Entry 8QKU (electron microscopy, 3.80 A resolution); this record covers chains I and Z of the 20 polymer chains in the assembly.

Chain I:
Molecule: 177-nt DNA strand
Sequence (177 nucleotides; numbered -96 to 80; the number before each row is that of its first residue; numbers below 1 keep their minus sign (DG-96 is residue -96)):
   -96 GCATTAATGC ATCCGCGGCC GCCCTGGAGA ATCCCGGTGC CGAGGCCGCT CAATTGGTCG
   -36 TAGACAGCTC TAGCACCGCT TAAACGCACG TACGCGCTGT CCCCCGCGTT TTAACCGCCA
    24 AGGGGATTAC TCCCTAGTCT CCAGGCACGT GTCAGATATA TACATCCTGT GCATGTA

Chain Z:
Protein: Vacuolar protein sorting-associated protein 72
Source organism: Saccharomyces cerevisiae S288C
UniProt: Q03388 (VPS72_YEAST); the construct has insertions or renumbered stretches relative to UniProt, so the offset changes along the chain: 195-329 = UniProt 195-329; 581-625 = UniProt 579-623
Amino-acid sequence (180 residues; each row starts with the number of its first residue; note: 251 numbers in that range are skipped by the numbering (no residue carries them; nothing is unmodelled there)):
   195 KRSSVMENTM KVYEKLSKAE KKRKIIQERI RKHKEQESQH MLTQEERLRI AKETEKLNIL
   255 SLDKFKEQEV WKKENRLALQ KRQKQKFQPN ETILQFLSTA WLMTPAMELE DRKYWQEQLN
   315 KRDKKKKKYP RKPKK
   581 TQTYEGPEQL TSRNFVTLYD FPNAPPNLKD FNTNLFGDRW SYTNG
What the authors report for this chain:
  - binding site for the 177-nt DNA strand (chain I): Arg325, Lys326, Lys328, Lys329

Chain I / chain Z interface:
Residue-residue contacts (10; chain I residue first):
  DG-96(I) with Lys326(Z), sugar contact; Lys328(Z), phosphate contact; Lys329(Z), hydrogen bond to the base
  DC-95(I) with Lys326(Z), salt bridge to the phosphate
  DC-63(I) with Arg217(Z), hydrogen bond to the phosphate
  DC-62(I) with Arg217(Z), hydrogen bond to the sugar; Gln221(Z), hydrogen bond to the base
  DG-61(I) with Gln221(Z), phosphate contact; Arg225(Z), salt bridge to the phosphate
  DT13(I) with Arg276(Z), salt bridge to the phosphate
Also at the interface, not in a pair above, chain I (7 interface residues in all): DT12
Also at the interface, not in a pair above, chain Z (9 interface residues in all): Lys218, Arg325

Overview:
7 residues of chain I and 9 residues of chain Z are in contact, with 4 hydrogen bonds and 3 salt bridges.
Polar contacts include DG-96(I)-Lys329(Z), DC-62(I)-Gln221(Z) and DC-62(I)-Arg217(Z). From the paper: a
binding site for the 177-nt DNA strand (chain I) at Arg325(Z), Lys326(Z) and Lys328(Z) among others.
Chain I is a 177-nt DNA strand and chain Z is Vacuolar protein sorting-associated protein 72 (Saccharomyces
cerevisiae S288C); the structure, SWR1-nucleosome complex in configuration 1, was determined by electron
microscopy, deposited together with 8QKV.
